3JWG - chain A; structure by X-ray diffraction, 1.90 A resolution.

== Chain A ==
Protein: Methyltransferase type 12
From: Clostridium thermocellum
Reference sequence: A3DJ37 (A3DJ37_CLOTH); residues 2-209 here correspond to UniProt positions 258-465 (UniProt number = residue number + 256)
Chain sequence (219 residues; numbered 1 to 219; the number before each row is that of its first residue):
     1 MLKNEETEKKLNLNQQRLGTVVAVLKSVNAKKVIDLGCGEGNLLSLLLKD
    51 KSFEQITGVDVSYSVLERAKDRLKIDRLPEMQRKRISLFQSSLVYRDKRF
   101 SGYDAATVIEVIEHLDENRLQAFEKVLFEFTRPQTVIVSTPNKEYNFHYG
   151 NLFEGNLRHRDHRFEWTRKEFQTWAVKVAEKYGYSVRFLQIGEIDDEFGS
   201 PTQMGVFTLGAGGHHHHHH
Unresolved in the structure: 1-11, 150-154, 212-219
Construct notes: expression tag (1, 210-219); conflict Gly150 (Gln406 in A3DJ37), Gln172 (Glu428 in A3DJ37)
Bound ions: Mg2+: Gly37, Ile109

== In short ==
Gly37 and Ile109 coordinate Mg2+.
Chain A is Methyltransferase type 12 (Clostridium thermocellum); the structure, Crystal structure analysis of
the methyltransferase domain of bacterial-CtHen1-C, was determined by X-ray diffraction, deposited together
with 3JWH, 3JWI and 3JWJ.
